8BJV - chain A; structure by X-ray diffraction, 2.20 A resolution.

[Chain A]
Molecule: SPbeta prophage-derived uncharacterized protein YopR
Source organism: Bacillus subtilis subsp. subtilis str. 168
UniProt: O34558 (YOPR_BACSU); residue numbers follow UniProt; this construct covers 1-325
Chain sequence (326 residues; each row starts with the number of its first residue; numbering starts at 0):
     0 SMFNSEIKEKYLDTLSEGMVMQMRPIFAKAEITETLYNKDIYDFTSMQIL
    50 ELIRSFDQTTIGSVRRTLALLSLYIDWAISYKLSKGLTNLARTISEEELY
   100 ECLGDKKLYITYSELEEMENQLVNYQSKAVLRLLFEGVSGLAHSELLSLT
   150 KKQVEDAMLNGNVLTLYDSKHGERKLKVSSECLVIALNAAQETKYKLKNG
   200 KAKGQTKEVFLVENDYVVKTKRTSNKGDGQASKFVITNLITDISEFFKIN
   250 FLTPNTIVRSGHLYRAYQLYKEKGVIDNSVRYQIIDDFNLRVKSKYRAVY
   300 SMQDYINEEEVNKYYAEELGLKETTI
Unresolved in the structure: 321-325
Construct notes: expression tag (0)
What the authors report for this chain:
  - catalytic residues: K169, Y304 (by similarity / conservation)

[Summary]
The paper reports catalytic residues K169 and Y304.
Chain A is SPbeta prophage-derived uncharacterized protein YopR (Bacillus subtilis subsp. subtilis str. 168);
the structure, Crystal structure of YopR, was determined by X-ray diffraction (same publication as 8BPZ and
8BJ6).
